Entry 2W9C (X-ray diffraction, 2.90 A resolution); this record covers chains A and C of the 3 polymer chains in the assembly.

# Chain A
Molecule: DNA polymerase IV
Source organism: Sulfolobus solfataricus
Notes: EC 2.7.7.7
UniProt: Q97W02 (DPO42_SULSO); residue numbers follow UniProt; this construct covers 1-352
Amino-acid sequence (358 residues; row label = number of the first residue in the row; numbers below 1 keep their minus sign (His-5 is residue -5)):
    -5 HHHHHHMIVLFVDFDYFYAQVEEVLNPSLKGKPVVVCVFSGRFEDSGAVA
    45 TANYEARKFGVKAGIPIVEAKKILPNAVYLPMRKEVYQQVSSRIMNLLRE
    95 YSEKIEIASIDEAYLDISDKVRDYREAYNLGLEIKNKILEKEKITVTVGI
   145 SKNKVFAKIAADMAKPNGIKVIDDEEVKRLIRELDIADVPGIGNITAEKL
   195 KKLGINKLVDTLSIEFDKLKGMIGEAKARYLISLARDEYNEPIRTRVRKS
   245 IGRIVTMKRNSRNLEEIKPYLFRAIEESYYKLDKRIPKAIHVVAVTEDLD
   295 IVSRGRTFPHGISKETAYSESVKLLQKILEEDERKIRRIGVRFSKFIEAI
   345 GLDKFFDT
Disordered / not traced: -5 to 0, 343-352
Sequence notes: conflict Arg223 (Lys in Q97W02)
Curated features (UniProtKB/Swiss-Prot):
  - active site: Glu106
  - binding site (Mg(2+)): Asp7, Asp105
  - site: Tyr12 (Substrate discrimination)
  - mutagenesis: Asp105 to Glu106 (Loss of function), Glu342 to Thr352 (Almost complete loss of interaction with PCNA)
Bound ions: Mg2+ site 1: Asp7, Phe8, Asp105 (together with dTTP); Mg2+ site 2: Asp105 (together with dTTP); Mg2+ site 3: Ala181, Ile186
Ligand contacts: dTTP (TTP): Asp7, Phe8, Asp9, Tyr10, Phe11, Ala44, Thr45, Tyr48, Arg51, Ala57, Asp105, Glu106, Lys159
What the authors report for this chain:
  - Mg2+ coordination: Asp7, Asp105, Glu106

# Chain C
Molecule: 13-nt DNA strand
Sequence (13 nucleotides; each row starts with the number of its first residue):
     1 GGGGGAAGGATTC
Modified / non-standard residues: DOC (2',3'-dideoxycytidine-5'-monophosphate) at position 13

# How chain A and chain C interact
Pairs across the interface (19):
  Gly185(A) - DT12(C)  sugar contact
  Gly185(A) - DOC_13(C)  hydrogen bond to the phosphate
  Ile186(A) - DOC_13(C)  phosphate contact
  Gly187(A) - DT12(C)  hydrogen bond to the phosphate
  Gly187(A) - DOC_13(C)  phosphate contact
  Ile189(A) - DT11(C)  phosphate contact
  Ile189(A) - DT12(C)  hydrogen bond to the phosphate
  Thr190(A) - DT11(C)  hydrogen bond to the phosphate
  Thr190(A) - DT12(C)  hydrogen bond to the phosphate
  Lys193(A) - DT11(C)  salt bridge to the phosphate
  Val296(A) - DG9(C)  phosphate contact
  Ser297(A) - DG8(C)  sugar contact
  Ser297(A) - DG9(C)  phosphate contact
  Arg298(A) - DG8(C)  hydrogen bond to the phosphate
  Arg298(A) - DG9(C)  salt bridge to the phosphate
  Gly299(A) - DG8(C)  hydrogen bond to the phosphate
  Arg300(A) - DA7(C)  phosphate contact
  Thr301(A) - DA7(C)  hydrogen bond to the phosphate
  Lys339(A) - DA6(C)  salt bridge to the phosphate
Other interface residues (no listed pair), chain A (18 interface residues in all): Pro184, Asn188, Lys221, Asp294, Ile295
Other interface residues (no listed pair), chain C (8 interface residues in all): DA10

# Overview
18 residues of chain A and 8 residues of chain C are in contact, with 8 hydrogen bonds and 3 salt bridges.
Polar contacts include Gly185(A)-DOC_13(C), Gly187(A)-DT12(C) and Ile189(A)-DT12(C). Bound to chain A: dTTP.
The paper reports Mg2+ coordination by Asp7(A), Asp105(A) and Glu106(A).
Chain A is DNA polymerase IV (Sulfolobus solfataricus) and chain C is a 13-nt DNA strand; the structure,
Ternary complex of Dpo4 bound to N2,N2-dimethyl-deoxyguanosine modified DNA with incoming dTTP, was determined
by X-ray diffraction, deposited together with 2W9A and 2W9B.
